Entry 1C5C (X-ray diffraction, 1.61 A resolution); this record covers chains L and H.

== Chain L ==
Name: Chimeric decarboxylase antibody 21D8
Organism: Mus musculus, Homo sapiens
Notes: fragment: fab; antibody fragment or engineered binder
Chain sequence (214 residues; row label = number of the first residue in the row):
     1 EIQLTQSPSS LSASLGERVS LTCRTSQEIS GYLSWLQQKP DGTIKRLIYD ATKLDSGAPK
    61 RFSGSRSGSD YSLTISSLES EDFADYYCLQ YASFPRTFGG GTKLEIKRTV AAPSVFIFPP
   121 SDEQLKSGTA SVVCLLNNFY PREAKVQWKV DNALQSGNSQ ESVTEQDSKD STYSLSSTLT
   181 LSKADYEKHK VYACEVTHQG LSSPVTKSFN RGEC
Cystine bridges: Cys23-Cys88, Cys134-Cys194
Residues lining bound ligands: 2-acetylamino-napthalene-1,5-disulfonic acid (TK4): Ser34, Leu36, Arg46, Leu89, Tyr91, Arg96

== Chain H ==
Name: Chimeric decarboxylase antibody 21D8
Organism: Mus musculus, Homo sapiens
Notes: fragment: fab; antibody fragment or engineered binder
Chain sequence (215 residues; numbered 1 to 230 plus 4 insertion-coded residues; 19 numbers in that range are skipped by the numbering (no residue carries them; nothing is unmodelled there); the number before each row is that of its first residue; a row labelled like 82A-82C holds insertion residues (82A, then the next letters in order)):
     1 QVQLLEPGTE LVKPGASVKL SCRASGYSFT SYWMHWVKQR PGQGLEWIGL ID
   52A P
    53 SNGRTNFNDK FKSRATLTVD TSSSTAYMQL
82A-82C SSL
    83 TSEDSAVYYC VRI
   101 AYWGQGTLVT VSSASTKGPS VFPLAPSSKS
   133 TSGGTAALGC LVKDYFPEPV TV
   156 SW
   162 NSGALTSG
   171 VHTFPAVLQS
   182 SGLYSLSSVV TVPSSSLGT
   203 Q
   205 TYICNVNHKP SNTKVDKKV
   226 EPKSC
Cystine bridges: Cys22-Cys92, Cys142-Cys208
Residues lining bound ligands: 2-acetylamino-napthalene-1,5-disulfonic acid (TK4): Trp33, His35, Val93, Arg94, Ile95, Ala101, Trp103

== Chain L / chain H interface ==
Contacting residue pairs (64; chain L residue first):
  Glu1(L) with Lys62(H), salt bridge
  Leu36(L) with Trp103(H), hydrophobic
  Gln38(L) with Gln39(H), hydrogen bond; Tyr91(H), hydrogen bond
  Gly42(L) with Tyr91(H)
  Ile44(L) with Tyr91(H); Trp103(H), hydrophobic
  Arg46(L) with Ile95(H); Ala101(H)
  Tyr87(L) with Gln39(H); Gln43(H); Gly44(H); Leu45(H), hydrophobic
  Phe94(L) with Trp33(H), hydrophobic; Leu50(H), hydrophobic; Asn58(H)
  Pro95(L) with Trp47(H), hydrophobic
  Arg96(L) with Trp33(H); Trp47(H)
  Phe98(L) with Val37(H), hydrophobic; Leu45(H); Trp47(H); Trp103(H), hydrophobic
  Phe116(L) with Ser130(H); Thr133(H); Ser134(H); Ala139(H), hydrophobic
  Ile117(L) with Lys129(H), hydrogen bond (backbone-backbone); Ser130(H)
  Phe118(L) with Leu124(H), hydrophobic; Ala125(H); Ser130(H); Ala139(H)
  Ser121(L) with Phe122(H); Pro123(H)
  Glu123(L) with Val121(H); Phe122(H); Lys221(H), salt bridge
  Gln124(L) with Phe122(H); Lys145(H)
  Ser131(L) with Leu143(H); Lys145(H)
  Val133(L) with Leu124(H), hydrophobic
  Leu135(L) with Phe174(H), hydrophobic; Val190(H), hydrophobic
  Asn137(L) with His172(H), hydrogen bond; Thr192(H)
  Asn138(L) with His172(H), hydrogen bond
  Gln160(L) with Val177(H); Leu178(H), hydrogen bond (side chain-backbone); Gln179(H)
  Glu161(L) with Val177(H)
  Ser162(L) with Phe174(H); Pro175(H), hydrogen bond (side chain-backbone)
  Val163(L) with Pro175(H)
  Thr164(L) with Phe174(H)
  Ser174(L) with His172(H), hydrogen bond; Phe174(H)
  Leu175(L) with Phe174(H)
  Ser176(L) with Phe174(H); Ser188(H), hydrogen bond
  Ser208(L) with Lys129(H)
  Cys214(L) with Ser229(H); Cys230(H), hydrophobic
Other interface residues (no listed pair), chain L (35 interface residues in all): Thr129, Thr178, Phe209
Other interface residues (no listed pair), chain H (45 interface residues in all): Glu46, Asn60, Ser127, Thr137, Ala138, Leu140, Thr173

== Summary ==
The interface between chain L and chain H involves 35 residues on one side and 45 on the other, with 9
hydrogen bonds and 2 salt bridges. Polar pairs include Glu1(L)-Lys62(H), Glu123(L)-Lys221(H) and
Gln38(L)-Gln39(H). 2-acetylamino-napthalene-1,5-disulfonic acid is bound between chain L and chain H.
Chain L is Chimeric decarboxylase antibody 21D8 and chain H is Chimeric decarboxylase antibody 21D8, both from
Mus musculus, Homo sapiens; the structure, Decarboxylase catalytic antibody 21D8-hapten complex, was
determined by X-ray diffraction (same publication as 1C5B).
